PDB entry 4Z9K | X-ray diffraction, 1.50 A resolution | chains A and B

== Chain A ==
Molecule: Ricin
From: Ricinus communis
Notes: EC 3.2.2.22
UniProt: P02879 (RICI_RICCO); residues 5-262 here correspond to UniProt positions 39-296 (UniProt number = residue number + 34)
Amino-acid sequence (258 residues; row label = number of the first residue in the row):
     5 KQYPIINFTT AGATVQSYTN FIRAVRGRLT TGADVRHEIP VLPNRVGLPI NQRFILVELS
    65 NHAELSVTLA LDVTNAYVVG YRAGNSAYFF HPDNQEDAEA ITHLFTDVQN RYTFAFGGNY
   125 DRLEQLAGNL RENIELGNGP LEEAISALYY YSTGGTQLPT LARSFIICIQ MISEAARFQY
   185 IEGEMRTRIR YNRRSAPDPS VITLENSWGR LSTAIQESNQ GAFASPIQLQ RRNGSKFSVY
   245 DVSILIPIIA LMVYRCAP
Ion coordination: Zn2+: His66, Glu103, His107

== Chain B ==
Molecule: VHH2(F5) antibody
From: Vicugna pacos
Notes: antibody fragment or engineered binder
Amino-acid sequence (116 residues; numbered 2 to 117; the number before each row is that of its first residue):
     2 VQLVESGGGL VQPGGSLRLS CAASGFTLDD YAIGWFRQVP GKEREGVACV KDGSTYYADS
    62 VKGRFTISRD NGAVYLQMNS LKPEDTAVYY CASRPCFLGV PLIDFGSWGQ GTQVTV
Cystine bridges: Cys22-Cys92, Cys50-Cys97
Reported in the primary citation:
  - contacts within the chain: Tyr57-Leu99 (hydrophobic contact), Phe37-Val101, Tyr57-Val101, Phe37-Leu103, Leu103-Trp109 (hydrophobic contact)

== Chain A / chain B interface ==
Contacting residue pairs (46):
  Tyr92(A) - Tyr32(B)
  Phe93(A) - Phe106(B)  hydrophobic
  His95(A) - Ala33(B)
  His95(A) - Lys52(B)
  His95(A) - Pro96(B)
  His95(A) - Cys97(B)  hydrogen bond (side chain-backbone)
  His95(A) - Phe98(B)
  Pro96(A) - Phe98(B)
  Asp97(A) - Phe98(B)
  Asn98(A) - Phe98(B)
  Gln99(A) - Phe98(B)
  Gln99(A) - Pro102(B)
  Ala102(A) - Pro96(B)  hydrophobic
  Ala102(A) - Phe98(B)  hydrophobic
  Ala102(A) - Ile104(B)
  Glu103(A) - Ile104(B)
  Thr106(A) - Ile104(B)
  Thr106(A) - Asp105(B)
  Gln113(A) - Ser108(B)  hydrogen bond (backbone-side chain)
  Arg115(A) - Phe106(B)  hydrogen bond (side chain-backbone)
  Tyr116(A) - Gln3(B)
  Tyr116(A) - Phe27(B)
  Tyr116(A) - Tyr32(B)  hydrophobic
  Tyr116(A) - Ser94(B)
  Tyr116(A) - Phe106(B)
  Thr117(A) - Tyr32(B)
  Thr117(A) - Ala33(B)  hydrogen bond (backbone-backbone)
  Thr117(A) - Ser94(B)  hydrogen bond (backbone-side chain)
  Thr117(A) - Arg95(B)
  Thr117(A) - Pro96(B)
  Thr117(A) - Phe106(B)
  Phe118(A) - Asp31(B)
  Phe118(A) - Tyr32(B)  hydrophobic
  Phe118(A) - Ala33(B)
  Ala119(A) - Asp31(B)  hydrogen bond (backbone-backbone)
  Ala119(A) - Tyr32(B)
  Ala119(A) - Ala33(B)
  Ala119(A) - Lys52(B)
  Ala119(A) - Asp53(B)  hydrogen bond (backbone-backbone)
  Ala119(A) - Arg70(B)
  Phe120(A) - Asp31(B)
  Phe120(A) - Asp53(B)
  Arg126(A) - Asp53(B)  salt bridge
  Tyr155(A) - Asp31(B)  hydrogen bond
  Tyr155(A) - Tyr32(B)  hydrogen bond
  Leu162(A) - Asp31(B)
Interface residues without a listed pair, chain A (21 interface residues in all): Asn114
Interface residues without a listed pair, chain B (22 interface residues in all): Val2, Leu4, Asp30, Leu99
The authors on this interface:
  - epitope / paratope residues, chain A: Gln113(A)
  - epitope / paratope residues, chain B: Asp53(B), Phe106(B)

== Summary ==
The interface between chain A and chain B involves 21 residues on one side and 22 on the other; the contacts
include 9 hydrogen bonds and 1 salt bridge. Polar pairs include Arg126(A)-Asp53(B), His95(A)-Cys97(B) and
Gln113(A)-Ser108(B). From the paper: epitope/paratope residues Gln113(A) and Asp53(B) among others; contacts
within the chain involving Cys22(B), Cys92(B) and Cys50(B) among others.
Chain A is Ricin (Ricinus communis) and chain B is VHH2(F5) antibody (Vicugna pacos); the structure, Ricin A
chain bound to camelid nanobody (VHH2)(F5), was determined by X-ray diffraction (same publication as 5E1H).
